Entry 2F4V (X-ray diffraction, 3.80 A resolution); this record covers chains A and I of the 21 polymer chains in the assembly.

Chain A:
Molecule: 16S ribosomal RNA
From: Thermus thermophilus
Sequence (1511 nucleotides; row label = number of the first residue in the row; note: 42 numbers in that range are skipped by the numbering (no residue carries them; nothing is unmodelled there); a row labelled like 190A-190L holds insertion residues (190A, then the next letters in order)):
     1 UUGUUGGAGAGUUUGAUCCUGGCUCAGGGUGAACGCUGGCGGCGUGCCUA
    51 AGACAUGCAAGUCGUGCGGG
    73 CCGCGGGGUUUU
    88 ACUCCG
    95 UGGUC
   101 AGCGGCGGACGGGUGAGUAACGCGUGGGU
  129A G
   130 ACCUACCCGGAAGAGGGGGACAACCCGGGGAAACUCGGGCUAAUCCCCCA
   180 UGUGGACCCGC
190A-190L CCCUUGGGGUGU
   191 GUCCAAAGGGCUUU
   216 GCCCGCUUCCGGAUGGGCCCGCGUCCCAUCAGCUAGUUGGUGGGGUAAUG
   266 GCCCACCAAGGCGACGACGGGUAGCCGGUCUGAGAGGAUGGCCGGCCACA
   316 GGGGCACUGAGACACGGGCCCCACUCCUACGGGAGGCAGCAGUUAGGAAU
   366 CUUCCGCAAUGGGCGCAAGCCUGACGGAGCGACGCCGCUUGGAGGAAGAA
   416 GCCCUUCGGGGUGUAAACUCCUGAA
   442 CCCGGGACGAAACCCCCGACGA
   474 GGGGACUGACGGUACCGGG
   494 GUAAUAGCGCCGGCCAACUCCGUGCCAGCAGCCGCGGUAAUACGGAGGGC
   544 GCGAGCGUUACCCGGAUUCACUGGGCGUAAAGGGCGUGUAGGCGGCCUGG
   594 GGCGUCCCAUGUGAAAGACCACGGCUCAACCGUGGGGGAGCGUGGGAUAC
   644 GCUCAGGCUAGACGGUGGGAGAGGGUGGUGGAAUUCCCGGAGUAGCGGUG
   694 AAAUGCGCAGAUACCGGGAGGAACGCCGAUGGCGAAGGCAGCCACCUGGU
   744 CCACCCGUGACGCUGAGGCGCGAAAGCGUGGGGAGCAAACCGGAUUAGAU
   794 ACCCGGGUAGUCCACGCCCUAAACGAUGCGCGCUAGGUCUCUGGGUCU
   848 CCUGGGGGCCGAAGCUAACGCGUUAAGCGCGCCGCCUGGGGAGUACGGCC
   898 GCAAGGCUGAAACUCAAAGGAAUUGACGGGGGCCCGCACAAGCGGUGGAG
   948 CAUGUGGUUUAAUUCGAAGCAACGCGAAGAACCUUACCAGGCCUUGACAU
   998 GCUAGG
 1003A G
  1004 AACCCGGGUGAAAGCCUGGGGUGCCCC
1030A-1030D GCGA
  1031 GGGGAGCCCUAGCACAGGUGCUGCAUGGCCGUCGUCAGCUCGUGCCGUGA
  1081 GGUGUUGGGUUAAGUCCCGCAACGAGCGCAACCCCCGCCGUUAGUUGCCA
  1131 GCGGUUCGGCCGGGCACUCUAACGGGACUGCCCGCGAAA
  1171 GCGGGAGGAAGGAGGGGACGACGUCUGGUCAGCAUGGCCCUUACGGCCUG
  1221 GGCGACACACGUGCUACAAUGCCCACUACAAAGCGAUGCCACCCGGCAAC
  1271 GGGGAGCUAAUCGCAAAAAGGUGGGCCCAGUUCGGAUUGGGGUCUGCAAC
  1321 CCGACCCCAUGAAGCCGGAAUCGCUAGUAAUCGCGGAUCAG
 1361A C
  1362 CAUGCCGCGGUGAAUACGUUCCCGGGCCUUGUACACACCGCCCGUCACGC
  1412 CAUGGGAGCGGGCUCUACCCGAAGUCGCCGGG
  1446 AGCCUACGGG
  1459 CAGGCGCCGAGGGUAGGGCCCGUGACUGGGGCGAAGUCGUAACAAGGUAG
  1509 CUGUACCGGAAGGUGCGGCUGGAUCA
Not modelled in the structure: 1-4
Bound ions: Mg2+ site 1: A10 (shared with 1 residue of chain E); Mg2+ site 2: G11, U12, G22; K+ site 1 near G21 (its only coordinating residue here); Mg2+ site 3: G46, G394; Mg2+ site 4 near A53 (its only coordinating residue here); K+ site 2: C58, U387; Mg2+ site 5 near U62 (its only coordinating residue here); Mg2+ site 6: G70, U98; Mg2+ site 7: A109, G331; Mg2+ site 8: A116, G117, G289; Mg2+ site 9: C121, G124, U125, C235, G236; K+ site 3: U182, G183; 58 more Mg2+ sites not listed; 7 more K+ sites not listed
Residues lining bound ligands:
  - AB9 ((2R)-4-amino-N-{(1R,2S,3R,4R,5S)-5-amino-2-{2-[(2-aminoethyl)amino]ethoxy}-4-[(2,6-diamino-2,6-dideoxy-alpha-D-glucopyranosyl)oxy]-3-hydroxycyclohexyl}-2-hydroxybutanamide): C1404, G1405, U1406, C1407, A1408, C1409, G1491, A1492, A1493, G1494, U1495, C1496, G1497, U1498
  - D2C: A965, G966, G1053, C1054, C1195, U1196, G1197, G1198

Chain I:
Molecule: 30S ribosomal protein S9
From: Thermus thermophilus
UniProt: P62669 (RS9_THET2); numbering as in UniProt (aligned over 1-128)
Amino-acid sequence (128 residues; numbered 1 to 128; the number before each row is that of its first residue):
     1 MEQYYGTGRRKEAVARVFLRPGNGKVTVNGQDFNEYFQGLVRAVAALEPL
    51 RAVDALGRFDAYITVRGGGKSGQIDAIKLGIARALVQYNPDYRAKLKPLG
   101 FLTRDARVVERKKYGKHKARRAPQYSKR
Not modelled in the structure: 1

Interface between chain A and chain I:
Residue-residue contacts (114; chain A residue first):
  G941(A) - Arg121(I)  base contact
  G942(A) - Gln124(I)  hydrogen bond to the base
  U943(A) - Gln124(I)  hydrogen bond to the sugar
  C967(A) - Arg128(I)  hydrogen bond to the sugar
  C1116(A) - Val108(I)  sugar contact
  G1117(A) - Arg104(I)  hydrogen bond to the phosphate
  C1118(A) - Arg9(I)  salt bridge to the phosphate
  C1118(A) - Arg83(I)  hydrogen bond to the sugar
  C1118(A) - Arg104(I)  salt bridge to the phosphate
  C1119(A) - Arg9(I)  salt bridge to the phosphate
  C1119(A) - Arg83(I)  salt bridge to the phosphate
  G1127(A) - Arg16(I)  hydrogen bond to the phosphate
  C1128(A) - Arg16(I)  salt bridge to the phosphate
  C1128(A) - Arg66(I)  salt bridge to the phosphate
  C1129(A) - Phe18(I)  phosphate contact
  C1129(A) - Tyr62(I)  hydrogen bond to the phosphate
  A1130(A) - Gln3(I)  hydrogen bond to the sugar
  A1130(A) - Phe18(I)  sugar contact
  A1130(A) - Arg20(I)  salt bridge to the phosphate
  C1147(A) - Tyr5(I)  hydrogen bond to the sugar
  C1147(A) - Thr7(I)  phosphate contact
  C1147(A) - Arg16(I)  hydrogen bond to the base
  U1148(A) - Tyr5(I)  hydrogen bond to the phosphate
  U1148(A) - Thr7(I)  hydrogen bond to the phosphate
  U1148(A) - Arg9(I)  salt bridge to the phosphate
  U1148(A) - Val14(I)  sugar contact
  C1149(A) - Arg9(I)  salt bridge to the phosphate
  C1149(A) - Val14(I)  phosphate contact
  G1177(A) - Lys97(I)  phosphate contact
  G1178(A) - Arg93(I)  salt bridge to the phosphate
  G1178(A) - Lys97(I)  base contact
  A1179(A) - Arg93(I)  salt bridge to the phosphate
  A1179(A) - Leu102(I)  sugar contact
  A1179(A) - Thr103(I)  phosphate contact
  A1179(A) - Arg104(I)  sugar contact
  A1180(A) - Lys97(I)  salt bridge to the phosphate
  A1180(A) - Thr103(I)  phosphate contact
  G1186(A) - Lys113(I)  hydrogen bond to the phosphate
  G1187(A) - Arg111(I)  hydrogen bond to the sugar
  G1187(A) - Lys113(I)  salt bridge to the phosphate
  A1188(A) - Tyr114(I)  hydrogen bond to the phosphate
  C1230(A) - Lys127(I)  hydrogen bond to the phosphate
  G1231(A) - Ser126(I)  hydrogen bond to the phosphate
  G1231(A) - Lys127(I)  salt bridge to the phosphate
  U1232(A) - Gln124(I)  hydrogen bond to the phosphate
  U1232(A) - Tyr125(I)  phosphate contact
  U1232(A) - Ser126(I)  phosphate contact
  G1233(A) - His117(I)  salt bridge to the phosphate
  G1233(A) - Pro123(I)  phosphate contact
  G1233(A) - Gln124(I)  hydrogen bond to the phosphate
  A1248(A) - Tyr36(I)  sugar contact
  A1248(A) - Lys70(I)  hydrogen bond to the base
  C1249(A) - Tyr36(I)  hydrogen bond to the sugar
  C1249(A) - Gly67(I)  phosphate contact
  C1249(A) - Gly68(I)  sugar contact
  C1249(A) - Gly69(I)  base contact
  C1249(A) - Lys70(I)  sugar contact
  C1249(A) - Gln73(I)  hydrogen bond to the sugar
  A1250(A) - Arg66(I)  phosphate contact
  A1250(A) - Gly67(I)  hydrogen bond to the phosphate
  A1250(A) - Gly68(I)  hydrogen bond to the phosphate
  A1251(A) - Glu12(I)  sugar contact
  A1251(A) - Gly67(I)  phosphate contact
  A1252(A) - Glu12(I)  phosphate contact
  G1291(A) - Gln38(I)  hydrogen bond to the sugar
  G1291(A) - Gly39(I)  sugar contact
  U1292(A) - Gln38(I)  sugar contact
  U1341(A) - Tyr125(I)  sugar contact
  U1341(A) - Ser126(I)  sugar contact
  C1342(A) - Gln124(I)  sugar contact
  C1342(A) - Tyr125(I)  phosphate contact
  G1343(A) - Arg121(I)  hydrogen bond to the sugar
  G1343(A) - Ala122(I)  hydrogen bond to the sugar
  G1343(A) - Tyr125(I)  hydrogen bond to the phosphate
  C1344(A) - Lys116(I)  salt bridge to the phosphate
  C1344(A) - Arg120(I)  phosphate contact
  C1344(A) - Ala122(I)  phosphate contact
  U1345(A) - Arg120(I)  salt bridge to the phosphate
  A1346(A) - Arg120(I)  salt bridge to the phosphate
  G1347(A) - Arg10(I)  hydrogen bond to the base
  G1347(A) - Lys11(I)  base contact
  G1347(A) - Arg107(I)  hydrogen bond to the base
  G1347(A) - Val108(I)  sugar contact
  G1347(A) - Glu110(I)  phosphate contact
  U1348(A) - Arg120(I)  hydrogen bond to the sugar
  A1349(A) - Lys118(I)  salt bridge to the phosphate
  A1349(A) - Arg120(I)  hydrogen bond to the phosphate
  A1349(A) - Arg121(I)  hydrogen bond to the phosphate
  A1350(A) - Lys118(I)  salt bridge to the phosphate
  A1350(A) - Arg121(I)  salt bridge to the phosphate
  U1351(A) - Lys118(I)  base contact
  C1366(A) - His117(I)  phosphate contact
  C1367(A) - Lys112(I)  salt bridge to the phosphate
  C1367(A) - Tyr114(I)  sugar contact
  C1367(A) - Gly115(I)  hydrogen bond to the phosphate
  G1368(A) - Arg111(I)  salt bridge to the phosphate
  G1368(A) - Lys112(I)  salt bridge to the phosphate
  G1368(A) - Lys113(I)  phosphate contact
  G1368(A) - Tyr114(I)  hydrogen bond to the phosphate
  C1369(A) - Arg111(I)  phosphate contact
  C1369(A) - Lys112(I)  hydrogen bond to the phosphate
  G1371(A) - Lys11(I)  phosphate contact
  G1371(A) - Gly68(I)  sugar contact
  G1371(A) - Gly69(I)  phosphate contact
  G1371(A) - Lys70(I)  phosphate contact
  G1371(A) - Val109(I)  phosphate contact
  U1372(A) - Lys11(I)  salt bridge to the phosphate
  U1372(A) - Gly69(I)  phosphate contact
  U1372(A) - Lys70(I)  hydrogen bond to the phosphate
  U1372(A) - Ser71(I)  hydrogen bond to the phosphate
  U1372(A) - Gly72(I)  hydrogen bond to the phosphate
  G1373(A) - Lys11(I)  hydrogen bond to the base
  G1373(A) - Arg42(I)  salt bridge to the phosphate
  G1373(A) - Ser71(I)  hydrogen bond to the phosphate
Also at the interface, not in a pair above, chain A (57 interface residues in all): G966, C970, C1189, A1287, G1290, G1370
Also at the interface, not in a pair above, chain I (54 interface residues in all): Leu40, Ala106, Ala119

In short:
57 residues of chain A face 54 of chain I across their interface, with 41 hydrogen bonds and 26 salt bridges.
Polar contacts include G942(A)-Gln124(I), C1147(A)-Arg16(I) and A1248(A)-Lys70(I). Chain A binds D2C and
compound AB9. G11(A), U12(A) and G22(A) form the Mg2+ site 2.
Chain A is 16S ribosomal RNA and chain I is 30S ribosomal protein S9, both from Thermus thermophilus; the
structure, 30S ribosome + designer antibiotic, was determined by X-ray diffraction (same publication as 2F4S,
2F4T and 2F4U).
